Entry 6CEB (electron microscopy, 4.70 A resolution (low resolution: residue-level contacts below are approximate; hydrogen-bond / salt-bridge calls are withheld)); this record covers chains M and L of the 8 polymer chains in the assembly.

[Chain M]
Protein: Insulin receptor
Source organism: Homo sapiens
Notes: EC 2.7.10.1
UniProt: P06213 (INSR_HUMAN), isoform P06213-2; residues 691-720 here correspond to UniProt positions 718-747 (UniProt number = residue number + 27)
Amino-acid sequence (30 residues; row label = number of the first residue in the row):
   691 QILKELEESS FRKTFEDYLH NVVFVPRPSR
Swiss-Prot annotation at these positions:
  - region: Glu-706 to Phe-714 (Insulin-binding)

[Chain L]
Protein: Insulin B chain
UniProt: P01318 (INS_SHEEP); residues 1-30 here correspond to UniProt positions 25-54 (UniProt number = residue number + 24)
Amino-acid sequence (30 residues; row label = number of the first residue in the row):
     1 FVNQHLCGSH LVEALYLVCG ERGFFYTPKA

[Interface between chain M and chain L]
Contacting residue pairs - 6 pairs, chain M then chain L:
  Lys-703(M) / Cys-7(L)
  His-710(M) / Gly-8(L)
  Pro-716(M) / Phe-25(L)
  Arg-717(M) / Gly-23(L)
  Arg-717(M) / Phe-25(L)
  Ser-719(M) / Phe-25(L)
Interface residues without a listed pair, chain L (7 interface residues in all): Val-12, Phe-24, Tyr-26

[In short]
5 residues of chain M and 7 residues of chain L are in contact.
Chain M is Insulin receptor (Homo sapiens) and chain L is Insulin B chain; the structure, Insulin Receptor
ectodomain in complex with two insulin molecules - C1 symmetry, was determined by electron microscopy (same
publication as 6CE7 and 6CE9).
